Entry 1W85 (X-ray diffraction, 2.00 A resolution); this record covers chains A and B of the 5 polymer chains in the assembly.

# Chain A
Name: Pyruvate dehydrogenase E1 component, alpha subunit
Source organism: Geobacillus stearothermophilus
Notes: EC 1.2.4.1
UniProtKB: P21873 (ODPA_BACST); residues 1-368 here = UniProt positions 1-368
Sequence (368 residues; numbered 1 to 368; the number before each row is that of its first residue):
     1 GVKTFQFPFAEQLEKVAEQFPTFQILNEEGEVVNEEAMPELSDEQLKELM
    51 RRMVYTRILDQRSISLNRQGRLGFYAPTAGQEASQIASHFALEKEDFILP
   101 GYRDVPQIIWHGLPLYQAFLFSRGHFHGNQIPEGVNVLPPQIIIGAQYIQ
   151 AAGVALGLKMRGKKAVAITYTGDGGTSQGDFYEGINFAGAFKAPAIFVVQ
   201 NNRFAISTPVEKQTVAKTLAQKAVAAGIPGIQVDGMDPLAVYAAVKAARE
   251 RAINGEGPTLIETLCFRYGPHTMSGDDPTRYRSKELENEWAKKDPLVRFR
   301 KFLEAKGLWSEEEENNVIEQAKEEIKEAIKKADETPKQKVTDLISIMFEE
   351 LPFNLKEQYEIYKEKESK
Not modelled in the structure: 1-3, 277-282
Bound ions: Mg2+: Asp173, Asn202, Phe204 (together with thiamine diphosphate)
Residues lining bound ligands: thiamine diphosphate (TPP): Tyr102, Arg103, Ile142, Ile143, Ile144, Thr171, Gly172, Asp173, Gly174, Gly175, Gln178, Asn202, Phe204, Ala205, Ile206, His271

# Chain B
Name: Pyruvate dehydrogenase E1 component, beta subunit
Source organism: Geobacillus stearothermophilus
Notes: EC 1.2.4.1
UniProtKB: P21874 (ODPB_BACST); residues 1-324 here = UniProt positions 1-324
Sequence (324 residues; numbered 1 to 324; the number before each row is that of its first residue):
     1 AQMTMVQAITDALRIELKNDPNVLIFGEDVGVNGGVFRATEGLQAEFGED
    51 RVFDTPLAESGIGGLAIGLALQGFRPVPEIQFFGFVYEVMDSICGQMARI
   101 RYRTGGRYHMPITIRSPFGGGVHTPELHSDSLEGLVAQQPGLKVVIPSTP
   151 YDAKGLLISAIRDNDPVIFLEHLKLYRSFRQEVPEGEYTIPIGKADIKRE
   201 GKDITIIAYGAMVHESLKAAAELEKEGISAEVVDLRTVQPLDIETIIGSV
   251 EKTGRAIVVQEAQRQAGIAANVVAEINERAILSLEAPVLRVAAPDTVYPF
   301 AQAESVWLPNFKDVIETAKKVMNF
Bound ions: K+: Ile112, Thr113, Ala160, Asp163, Asp165
Residues lining bound ligands: thiamine diphosphate (TPP): Glu28, Leu57, Glu59, Gln81, Phe85, Glu88

# Chain A / chain B interface
Residue-residue contacts (82; chain A residue first):
  Phe97(A) - Gln72(B)
  Phe97(A) - Tyr108(B)
  Asn129(A) - Arg103(B)  hydrogen bond (side chain-backbone)
  Asn129(A) - Thr104(B)
  Gln130(A) - Thr104(B)
  Gln130(A) - Gly105(B)  hydrogen bond (side chain-backbone)
  Ile131(A) - Arg107(B)  hydrogen bond (backbone-side chain)
  Pro132(A) - Arg107(B)  hydrogen bond (backbone-side chain)
  Glu133(A) - Arg107(B)
  Gly134(A) - Arg107(B)
  Val135(A) - Arg107(B)  hydrogen bond (backbone-side chain)
  Val135(A) - Tyr108(B)
  Val137(A) - Tyr108(B)  hydrogen bond (backbone-side chain)
  Leu138(A) - Leu71(B)  hydrophobic
  Gln141(A) - Gln96(B)  hydrogen bond
  Ile143(A) - Asp91(B)
  Ile143(A) - Gln96(B)
  Ala146(A) - Asp91(B)
  Ala146(A) - Gln96(B)
  Ile149(A) - Ser60(B)
  Ile149(A) - Gly64(B)
  Ile149(A) - Leu65(B)
  Ile149(A) - Ser92(B)
  Gln150(A) - Gly64(B)
  Gln150(A) - Ile67(B)
  Gln150(A) - Gly68(B)
  Gln150(A) - Gln96(B)  hydrogen bond
  Ala152(A) - Leu65(B)
  Gly153(A) - Leu65(B)
  Gly153(A) - Gly68(B)
  Gly153(A) - Leu69(B)
  Val154(A) - Gly68(B)
  Val154(A) - Leu71(B)  hydrophobic
  Val154(A) - Gln72(B)
  Leu156(A) - Leu65(B)  hydrophobic
  Leu156(A) - Leu69(B)  hydrophobic
  Gly157(A) - Leu69(B)
  Gly157(A) - Gln72(B)
  Gly157(A) - Phe74(B)
  Leu158(A) - Gln72(B)
  Met160(A) - Leu24(B)  hydrophobic
  Met160(A) - Asp50(B)
  Met160(A) - Phe53(B)  hydrophobic
  Met160(A) - Leu69(B)  hydrophobic
  Met160(A) - Phe74(B)  hydrophobic
  Arg161(A) - Asn22(B)  hydrogen bond
  Arg161(A) - Gln72(B)  hydrogen bond (side chain-backbone)
  Arg161(A) - Gly73(B)  hydrogen bond (side chain-backbone)
  Arg161(A) - Phe74(B)
  Lys163(A) - Gln72(B)  hydrogen bond
  Asp180(A) - Ser60(B)  hydrogen bond
  Glu183(A) - Ala58(B)
  Glu183(A) - Ser60(B)
  Glu183(A) - Gly61(B)  hydrogen bond (side chain-backbone)
  Phe187(A) - Pro56(B)
  Phe187(A) - Ala58(B)
  Phe187(A) - Gly61(B)
  Phe187(A) - Ile62(B)
  Ala190(A) - Pro56(B)  hydrophobic
  Phe191(A) - Phe53(B)  hydrophobic
  Phe191(A) - Asp54(B)
  Phe191(A) - Pro56(B)
  Leu343(A) - Tyr102(B)
  Ile346(A) - Arg101(B)
  Ile346(A) - Tyr102(B)  hydrogen bond (backbone-backbone)
  Ile346(A) - Gly105(B)
  Met347(A) - Arg101(B)
  Met347(A) - Tyr102(B)  hydrophobic
  Met347(A) - Pro140(B)
  Met347(A) - Gly141(B)
  Phe348(A) - Arg101(B)
  Phe348(A) - Gly141(B)
  Phe348(A) - Leu142(B)
  Phe348(A) - Lys143(B)
  Phe348(A) - Asp165(B)
  Glu349(A) - Arg101(B)
  Glu349(A) - Asn164(B)  hydrogen bond
  Glu349(A) - Asp165(B)  hydrogen bond (backbone-side chain)
  Pro352(A) - Pro240(B)  hydrophobic
  Phe353(A) - Ile243(B)  hydrophobic
  Asn354(A) - Pro240(B)
  Glu357(A) - Arg279(B)  salt bridge
Interface residues without a listed pair, chain A (41 interface residues in all): Asn136, Pro139, Glu350
Interface residues without a listed pair, chain B (42 interface residues in all): Thr55, Gly106, Gln239, Leu241

# Overview
The interface between chain A and chain B involves 41 residues on one side and 42 on the other, with 17
hydrogen bonds and 1 salt bridge. Polar contacts include Glu357(A)-Arg279(B), Asn129(A)-Arg103(B) and
Gln130(A)-Gly105(B). Chain A binds thiamine diphosphate. Ligands of chain B: thiamine diphosphate.
Chain A is Pyruvate dehydrogenase E1 component, alpha subunit and chain B is Pyruvate dehydrogenase E1
component, beta subunit, both from Geobacillus stearothermophilus; the structure, The crystal structure of
pyruvate dehydrogenase E1 bound to the peripheral subunit binding domain of E2, was determined by X-ray
diffraction (same publication as 1W88).
